PDB entry 8E1P | X-ray diffraction, 3.82 A resolution | chains H and G of the 18 polymer chains in the assembly

Chain H:
Name: germline PGV20 heavy chain
Organism: Homo sapiens
Sequence (225 residues; numbered 1 to 225; the number before each row is that of its first residue):
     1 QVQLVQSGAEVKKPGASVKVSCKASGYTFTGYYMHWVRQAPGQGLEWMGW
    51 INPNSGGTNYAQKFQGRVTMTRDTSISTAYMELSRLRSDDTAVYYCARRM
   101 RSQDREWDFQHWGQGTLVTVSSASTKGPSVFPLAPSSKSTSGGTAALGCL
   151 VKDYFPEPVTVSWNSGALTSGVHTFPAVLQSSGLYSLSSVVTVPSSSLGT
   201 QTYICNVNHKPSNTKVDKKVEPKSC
Disordered / not traced: 138-140
Cystine bridges: Cys22-Cys96, Cys149-Cys205

Chain G:
Name: BG505-SOSIP.v4.1-GT1.2gp120
Organism: Human immunodeficiency virus 1
Sequence (474 residues; each row starts with the number of its first residue; note: 11 numbers in that range are skipped by the numbering (no residue carries them; nothing is unmodelled there)):
    31 AENLWVTVYYGVPVWKDAETTLFCASDAKAYETKKHNVWATHACVPTDPN
    81 PQEIHLENVTEEFNMWKNNMVEQMHTDIISLWDQSLKPCVKLTPLCVTLQ
   131 CTNVTNNITD
   149 DMRGELKNCSFNMTTELRDKRQKVHALFYKLDIVPINE
  186A N
   187 QNTSYRLINCNTAAITQACPKVSFEPIPIHYCAPAGFAILKCKDKKFNGT
   237 GPCPSVSTVQCTHGIKPVVSTQLLLNGSLAEEEVMIRSEDIRDNAKNILV
   287 QFNTPVQINCTRPNNNTRKSIRI
   312 GPGQWFYATG
  321A D
   322 IIGDIRQAHCNVSKATWNETLGKVVKQLRKHFGNNTIIRFANSSGGDLEV
   372 TTHSFNCGGEFFYCDTSGLFNSTWIS
   399 NTSVQGSNSTGSNDSITLPCRIKQIINMWQRIGQAMYAPPIQGVIRCVSN
   449 ITGLILTRDGGSTDSTTETFRPSGGDMRDNWRSELYKYKVVKIEPLGVAP
   499 TRCKRRVVGRRRRRR
Disordered / not traced: 31, 62-63, 149-151, 399-410, 507-513
Cystine bridges: Cys54-Cys74, Cys119-Cys205, Cys126-Cys196, Cys131-Cys157, Cys218-Cys247, Cys228-Cys239, Cys296-Cys331, Cys378-Cys445, Cys385-Cys418
Glycans and other covalent adducts: N-acetylglucosamine (NAG) linked to Asn88, Asn156, Asn160, Asn234, Asn262, Asn295, Asn301, Asn339, Asn355, Asn363, Asn392, Asn448; glycan linked to Asn332

Interface between chain H and chain G:
Residue-residue contacts (35):
  Thr30(H) with Gln428(G), hydrogen bond
  Trp47(H) with Asn280(G); Gly459(G)
  Trp50(H) with Asn280(G); Ala281(G), hydrophobic
  Asn54(H) with Gln428(G), hydrogen bond
  Ser55(H) with Val371(G)
  Gly56(H) with Gly367(G), hydrogen bond (backbone-backbone)
  Gly57(H) with Gly366(G); Gly367(G)
  Thr58(H) with Ser365(G); Gly366(G)
  Asn59(H) with Asn280(G); Thr455(G); Arg456(G), hydrogen bond (side chain-backbone); Asp457(G)
  Tyr60(H) with Ser365(G); Asp457(G)
  Ala61(H) with Asp457(G); Gly459(G)
  Gln62(H) with Asp457(G); Gly458(G); Gly459(G); Thr461(G); Thr467(G)
  Gln65(H) with Ser365(G); Asp457(G); Arg469(G)
  Asp104(H) with Lys97(G), salt bridge; Glu275(G)
  Arg105(H) with Lys282(G)
  Glu106(H) with Ala281(G)
  Trp107(H) with Asp279(G), hydrogen bond; Asn280(G); Ala281(G), hydrophobic
Other interface residues (no listed pair), chain H (21 interface residues in all): Tyr33, Asn52, Arg72, Thr74
Other interface residues (no listed pair), chain G (23 interface residues in all): Asp368, Ile430, Gly472, Gly473

In short:
21 residues of chain H face 23 of chain G across their interface; the contacts include 5 hydrogen bonds and 1
salt bridge. Polar contacts include Asp104(H)-Lys97(G), Thr30(H)-Gln428(G) and Asn54(H)-Gln428(G).
Here chain H is germline PGV20 heavy chain (Homo sapiens) and chain G is BG505-SOSIP.v4.1-GT1.2gp120 (Human
immunodeficiency virus 1). Entry 8E1P (Crystal structure of BG505 SOSIP.v4.1-GT1.2 trimer in complex with
gl-PGV20 and PGT124 Fabs) was determined by X-ray diffraction.
